Entry 7E2C (electron microscopy, 4.18 A resolution (low resolution: residue-level contacts below are approximate; hydrogen-bond / salt-bridge calls are withheld)); this record covers chains D and E of the 11 polymer chains in the assembly.

# Chain D
Molecule: Trafficking protein particle complex subunit BET5
Source organism: Saccharomyces cerevisiae (strain ATCC 204508 / S288c)
Reference sequence: Q03630 (BET5_YEAST); numbering as in UniProt (aligned over 1-159)
Sequence (159 residues; row label = number of the first residue in the row):
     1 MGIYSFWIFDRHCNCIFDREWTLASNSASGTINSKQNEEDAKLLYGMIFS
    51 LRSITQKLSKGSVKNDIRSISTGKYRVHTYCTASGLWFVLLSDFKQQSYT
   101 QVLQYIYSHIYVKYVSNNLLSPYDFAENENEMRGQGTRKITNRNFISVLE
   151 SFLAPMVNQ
Disordered / not traced: 1, 30-34, 158-159

# Chain E
Molecule: Trafficking protein particle complex subunit 23
Source organism: Saccharomyces cerevisiae (strain ATCC 204508 / S288c)
Reference sequence: Q03784 (TRS23_YEAST); residue numbers follow UniProt; this construct covers 1-219
Sequence (219 residues; each row starts with the number of its first residue):
     1 MAIETILVINKSGGLIYQRNFTNDEQKLNSNEYLILASTLHGVFAIASQL
    51 TPKALQLTQQTNIENTIPYIPYVGMSSNRSDTRNGGGNNNKHTNNEKLGS
   101 FKGDDFFKEPFTNWNKSGLRQLCTDQFTMFIYQTLTGLKFVAISSSVMPQ
   151 RQPTIATTDKPDRPKSTSNLAIQIADNFLRKVYCLYSDYVMKDPSYSMEM
   201 PIRSNLFDEKVKKMVENLQ
Disordered / not traced: 1, 56-64, 76-103, 149-168

# How chain D and chain E interact
Contacting residue pairs (49):
  Y4(D) - P52(E)
  Y4(D) - K53(E)
  D40(D) - L50(E)
  L43(D) - I46(E)
  L43(D) - L50(E)
  L44(D) - L50(E)
  M47(D) - I46(E)
  S50(D) - V43(E)
  L51(D) - V43(E)
  L51(D) - L122(E)
  I54(D) - T39(E)
  T55(D) - T124(E)
  T55(D) - F127(E)
  K57(D) - L28(E)
  K57(D) - I35(E)
  L58(D) - L28(E)
  L58(D) - Q126(E)
  L58(D) - F127(E)
  S59(D) - K27(E)
  S59(D) - Q126(E)
  K60(D) - Q126(E)
  V63(D) - Q126(E)
  K64(D) - Q126(E)
  N65(D) - T124(E)
  N65(D) - D125(E)
  N65(D) - Q126(E)
  N65(D) - F127(E)
  D66(D) - T124(E)
  D66(D) - D125(E)
  I67(D) - T124(E)
  R68(D) - C123(E)
  R68(D) - D125(E)
  S69(D) - L122(E)
  S69(D) - C123(E)
  I70(D) - Q121(E)
  I70(D) - L122(E)
  S71(D) - R120(E)
  S71(D) - Q121(E)
  T72(D) - A47(E)
  T72(D) - G118(E)
  T72(D) - L119(E)
  T72(D) - R120(E)
  G73(D) - G118(E)
  G73(D) - R120(E)
  K74(D) - K116(E)
  Y75(D) - L50(E)
  Y75(D) - P52(E)
  L91(D) - P52(E)
  F94(D) - N169(E)
Other interface residues (no listed pair), chain D (32 interface residues in all): N26, G46, R76, Q97
Other interface residues (no listed pair), chain E (26 interface residues in all): L36, L40, Q49, S117

# In short
The interface between chain D and chain E involves 32 residues on one side and 26 on the other.
Here chain D is Trafficking protein particle complex subunit BET5 and chain E is Trafficking protein particle
complex subunit 23, both from Saccharomyces cerevisiae (strain ATCC 204508 / S288c). Entry 7E2C (Monomer of
TRAPPII (open)) was determined by electron microscopy, deposited together with 7E2D, 7E8S, 7E8T, 7E93, 7E94
and 7EA3.
